PDB entry 7YU7 | electron microscopy, 4.50 A resolution (low resolution: residue-level contacts below are approximate; hydrogen-bond / salt-bridge calls are withheld) | chains A and B of the 5 polymer chains in the assembly

[Chain A]
Name: Guanine nucleotide-binding protein G(i) subunit alpha-1
Source organism: Homo sapiens
Reference sequence: P63096 (GNAI1_HUMAN); residues 1-354 here = UniProt positions 1-354
Chain sequence (354 residues; each row starts with the number of its first residue):
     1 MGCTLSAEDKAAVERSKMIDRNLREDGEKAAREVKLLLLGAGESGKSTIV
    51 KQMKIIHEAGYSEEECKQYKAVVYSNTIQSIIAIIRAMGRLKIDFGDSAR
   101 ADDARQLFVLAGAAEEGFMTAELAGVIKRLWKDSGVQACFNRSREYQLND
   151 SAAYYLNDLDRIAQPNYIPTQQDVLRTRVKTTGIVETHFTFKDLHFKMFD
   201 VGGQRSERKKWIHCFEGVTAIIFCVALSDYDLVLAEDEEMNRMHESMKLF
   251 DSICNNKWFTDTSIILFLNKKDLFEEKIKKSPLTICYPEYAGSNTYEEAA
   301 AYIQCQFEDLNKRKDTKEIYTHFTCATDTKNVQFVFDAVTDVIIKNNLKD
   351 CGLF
Unresolved in the structure: 1-5, 55-181
Curated features (UniProtKB/Swiss-Prot):
  - region: Lys35 to Thr48 (G1 motif), Asp173 to Thr181 (G2 motif), Phe196 to Arg205 (G3 motif), Ile265 to Asp272 (G4 motif), Thr324 to Thr329 (G5 motif)
  - binding site (GTP): Glu43 to Thr48, Ser151, Leu175 to Thr181, Asp200 to Gln204, Asn269 to Asp272, Ala326
  - binding site (Mg(2+)): Ser47, Thr181
  - modified residue: Arg178 (ADP-ribosylarginine), Gln204 (Deamidated glutamine), Cys351 (ADP-ribosylcysteine)
  - lipidation: Gly2 (N-myristoyl glycine), Cys3 (S-palmitoyl cysteine)
  - natural variant: Gly40 (G40C: In NEDHISB; G40R: In NEDHISB), Gly45 (G45D: In NEDHISB), Thr48 (T48I: In NEDHISB; T48K: In NEDHISB), Gln52 (Q52P: In NEDHISB), Ser75 (deletion: In NEDHISB; uncertain significance), Gln172 (deletion: In NEDHISB), Asp173 (D173V: In NEDHISB), Glu186 to Phe189 (deletion: In NEDHISB; uncertain significance), Cys224 (C224Y: In NEDHISB), Lys270 (K270N: In NEDHISB; K270R: In NEDHISB), Asp272 (D272G: In NEDHISB), Ala326 (A326P: In NEDHISB), 1 further natural variant entry in UniProt
  - mutagenesis: Gly42 (G42R: Abolishes switch to an activated conformation and dissociation from beta and gamma subunits upon GTP binding. Abolishes interaction with RGS family members), Glu116 (E116L: Enhances interaction (inactive GDP-bound) with RGS14), Gln147 (Q147L: Enhances interaction (inactive GDP-bound) with RGS14), Glu245 (E245L: Enhances interaction (inactive GDP-bound) with RGS14)

[Chain B]
Name: Guanine nucleotide-binding protein G(I)/G(S)/G(T) subunit beta-1
Source organism: Rattus norvegicus
Reference sequence: P54311 (GBB1_RAT); residues 2-340 here = UniProt positions 2-340
Chain sequence (351 residues; row label = number of the first residue in the row; numbers below 1 keep their minus sign (Met-10 is residue -10)):
   -10 MHHHHHHGSLLQSELDQLRQEAEQLKNQIRDARKACADATLSQITNNIDP
    40 VGRIQMRTRRTLRGHLAKIYAMHWGTDSRLLVSASQDGKLIIWDSYTTNK
    90 VHAIPLRSSWVMTCAYAPSGNYVACGGLDNICSIYNLKTREGNVRVSREL
   140 AGHTGYLSCCRFLDDNQIVTSSGDTTCALWDIETGQQTTTFTGHTGDVMS
   190 LSLAPDTRLFVSGACDASAKLWDVREGMCRQTFTGHESDINAICFFPNGN
   240 AFATGSDDATCRLFDLRADQELMTYSHDNIICGITSVSFSKSGRLLLAGY
   290 DDFNCNVWDALKADRAGVLAGHDNRVSCLGVTDDGMAVATGSWDSFLKIW
   340 N
Unresolved in the structure: -10 to 2
Construct notes: expression tag (-10 to 1)
Curated features (UniProtKB/Swiss-Prot):
  - modified residue: Ser2 (N-acetylserine), His266 (Phosphohistidine)

[Interface between chain A and chain B]
Residue-residue contacts - 43 pairs, chain A then chain B:
  Ala12(A) - Asn88(B)
  Ser16(A) - Asn88(B)
  Ser16(A) - Lys89(B)
  Ile19(A) - Lys89(B)
  Asp20(A) - Lys89(B)
  Leu23(A) - Gly53(B)
  Leu23(A) - Leu55(B)
  Leu23(A) - Lys78(B)
  Leu23(A) - Ile80(B)
  Asp26(A) - Lys78(B)
  Gly27(A) - Leu55(B)
  Thr182(A) - Asn119(B)
  Gly183(A) - Leu117(B)
  Gly183(A) - Asn119(B)
  Ile184(A) - Trp99(B)
  Ile184(A) - Leu117(B)
  Glu186(A) - Trp99(B)
  Phe199(A) - Trp99(B)
  Gln204(A) - Leu117(B)
  Gln204(A) - Asn119(B)
  Gln204(A) - Gly144(B)
  Gln204(A) - Tyr145(B)
  Ser206(A) - Tyr145(B)
  Ser206(A) - Asp186(B)
  Glu207(A) - Asp186(B)
  Lys209(A) - Asp228(B)
  Lys210(A) - Tyr145(B)
  Lys210(A) - Met188(B)
  Lys210(A) - Cys204(B)
  Lys210(A) - Asp228(B)
  Lys210(A) - Asn230(B)
  Lys210(A) - Asp246(B)
  Trp211(A) - Leu117(B)
  Trp211(A) - Tyr145(B)
  His213(A) - Lys57(B)
  His213(A) - Tyr59(B)
  His213(A) - Trp332(B)
  Cys214(A) - Tyr59(B)
  Cys214(A) - Gln75(B)
  Cys214(A) - Trp99(B)
  Phe215(A) - Trp99(B)
  Phe215(A) - Leu117(B)
  Trp258(A) - Arg314(B)
Other interface residues (no listed pair), chain A (25 interface residues in all): Val13, Lys35, Glu216
Other interface residues (no listed pair), chain B (29 interface residues in all): Val90, His91, Ala92, Asp118, Thr143, Gly162, Ser227

[Overview]
Chain A and chain B form an interface of 25 and 29 residues respectively. From UniProt: 24 GTP-binding
residues, Mg2+-binding residues Ser47(A) and Thr181(A) and 4 mutagenesis sites on chain A.
Chain A is Guanine nucleotide-binding protein G(i) subunit alpha-1 (Homo sapiens) and chain B is Guanine
nucleotide-binding protein G(I)/G(S)/G(T) subunit beta-1 (Rattus norvegicus); the structure, Human
Lysophosphatidic Acid Receptor 1-Gi complex bound to ONO-0740556, state3, was determined by electron
microscopy, deposited together with 7YU3, 7YU4, 7YU5, 7YU6 and 7YU8.
